PDB entry 4GZR | X-ray diffraction, 2.55 A resolution | chains A and B

# Chain A
Molecule: ESAT-6-like protein 6
From: Mycobacterium tuberculosis
Reference sequence: P95242 (ES6L6_MYCTU); numbering as in UniProt (aligned over 1-94)
Chain sequence (101 residues; each row starts with the number of its first residue):
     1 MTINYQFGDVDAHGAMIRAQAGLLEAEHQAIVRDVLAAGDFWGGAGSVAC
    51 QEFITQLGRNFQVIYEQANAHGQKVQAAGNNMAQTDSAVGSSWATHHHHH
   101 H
Unresolved in the structure: 1-11, 70-101
Sequence notes: expression tag (95-101)

# Chain B
Molecule: ESAT-6-like protein 7
From: Mycobacterium tuberculosis
Reference sequence: P95243 (ES6L7_MYCTU); numbering as in UniProt (aligned over 1-98)
Chain sequence (99 residues; numbered 0 to 98; the number before each row is that of its first residue; numbering starts at 0):
     0 SMATRFMTDPHAMRDMAGRFEVHAQTVEDEARRMWASAQNISGAGWSGMA
    50 EATSLDTMAQMNQAFRNIVNMLHGVRDGLVRDANNYEQQEQASQQILSS
Unresolved in the structure: 0-3, 39-53, 96-98
Sequence notes: expression tag (0)

# Chain A / chain B interface
Pairs across the interface (41; chain A residue first):
  Ile17(A) with Ser36(B)
  Gln20(A) with Arg32(B); Met33(B); Ser36(B), hydrogen bond
  Leu23(A) with Glu29(B)
  Leu24(A) with Glu29(B), hydrogen bond (backbone-side chain); Phe64(B), hydrophobic
  Glu27(A) with His22(B), salt bridge; Thr25(B); Val26(B)
  Ala30(A) with His22(B)
  Ile31(A) with His22(B); Leu71(B), hydrophobic
  Asp34(A) with Arg18(B), salt bridge; Phe19(B); His22(B), salt bridge
  Val35(A) with Phe19(B)
  Ala38(A) with Met15(B), hydrophobic
  Asp40(A) with Phe5(B); Met6(B)
  Phe41(A) with Met6(B), hydrophobic; Gly77(B); Leu78(B), hydrophobic; Asp81(B)
  Trp42(A) with Val74(B), hydrophobic
  Phe53(A) with Met70(B); Val74(B), hydrophobic
  Leu57(A) with Met70(B)
  Asn60(A) with Ala63(B); Asn66(B), hydrogen bond; Ile67(B)
  Phe61(A) with Ile67(B), hydrophobic
  Val63(A) with Gln59(B)
  Ile64(A) with Met33(B), hydrophobic; Ala63(B), hydrophobic; Phe64(B), hydrophobic; Ile67(B), hydrophobic
  Gln67(A) with Thr56(B), hydrogen bond (side chain-backbone); Gln59(B); Met60(B)
  Ala68(A) with Met33(B), hydrophobic
Interface residues without a listed pair, chain A (24 interface residues in all): Met16, Ala37, Gln56

# In short
Chain A and chain B form an interface of 24 and 25 residues respectively, with 4 hydrogen bonds and 3 salt
bridges. Polar contacts include Glu27(A)-His22(B), Asp34(A)-Arg18(B) and Asp34(A)-His22(B).
Chain A is ESAT-6-like protein 6 and chain B is ESAT-6-like protein 7, both from Mycobacterium tuberculosis;
the structure, Crystal structure of the Mycobacterium tuberculosis H37Rv EsxOP (Rv2346c-Rv2347c) complex in
space group C2221, was determined by X-ray diffraction together with 4I0X, 3Q4H and 3OGI from the same study.
